Entry 8GSZ (electron microscopy, 3.65 A resolution); this record covers chains A and B.

Chain A (and B):
Name: Stimulator of interferon genes protein
From: Homo sapiens
Notes: chain B of this document is another copy of the same molecule, construct and numbering; everything in this record applies to it too
UniProtKB: Q86WV6 (STING_HUMAN); residue numbers follow UniProt; this construct covers 1-379
Sequence (379 residues; numbered 1 to 379; the number before each row is that of its first residue):
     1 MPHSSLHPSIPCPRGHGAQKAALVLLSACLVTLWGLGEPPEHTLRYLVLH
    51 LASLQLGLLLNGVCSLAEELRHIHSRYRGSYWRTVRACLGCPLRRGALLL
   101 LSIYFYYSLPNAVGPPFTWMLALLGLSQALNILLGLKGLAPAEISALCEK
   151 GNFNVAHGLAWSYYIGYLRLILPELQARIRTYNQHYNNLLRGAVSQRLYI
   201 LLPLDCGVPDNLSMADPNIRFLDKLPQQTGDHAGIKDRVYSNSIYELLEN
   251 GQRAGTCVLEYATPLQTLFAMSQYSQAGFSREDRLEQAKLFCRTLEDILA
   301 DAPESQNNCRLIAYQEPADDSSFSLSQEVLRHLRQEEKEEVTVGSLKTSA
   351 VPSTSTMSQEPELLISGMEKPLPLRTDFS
Unresolved in the structure: 1-2, 39-40, 109-115, 187-190, 228-236, 318-320, 338-379
Construct notes: engineered mutation L147 (Val in Q86WV6)
From the paper describing this entry:
  - conformationally variable residues (domain motion, helix shift): L147, H185
  - disease-associated variants - V147L, V155M, G166E, R284S: increased signaling
  - mutagenesis - A129L: decreased signaling in response to diABZI (compound 3)
  - mutagenesis - A129L: decreased signaling in response to MSA-2
  - mutagenesis - A129L/V147L, A129L/V155M, A129L/G166E, A129L/R284S: decreased signaling

Interface between chain A and chain B:
Residue-residue contacts (174):
  L6(A) - E296(B)
  L6(A) - L311(B)
  L6(A) - A313(B)  hydrophobic
  H7(A) - A313(B)  hydrogen bond (side chain-backbone)
  P8(A) - S75(B)
  S9(A) - S75(B)
  S9(A) - L204(B)
  S9(A) - K289(B)
  S9(A) - Q315(B)  hydrogen bond
  I10(A) - C292(B)  hydrophobic
  I10(A) - R293(B)
  I10(A) - A313(B)  hydrophobic
  P11(A) - S75(B)
  P11(A) - R76(B)
  P11(A) - K289(B)
  P11(A) - R293(B)
  C12(A) - H72(B)  hydrogen bond (backbone-side chain)
  C12(A) - R76(B)  hydrogen bond (backbone-side chain)
  P13(A) - H72(B)
  P13(A) - R293(B)
  R14(A) - E69(B)  salt bridge
  R14(A) - H72(B)
  R14(A) - R76(B)
  G15(A) - E68(B)
  G17(A) - A67(B)
  G17(A) - E68(B)  hydrogen bond (backbone-side chain)
  A18(A) - C64(B)  hydrogen bond (backbone-side chain)
  A18(A) - E68(B)
  Q19(A) - L133(B)
  A21(A) - C64(B)
  A21(A) - A67(B)  hydrophobic
  A22(A) - C64(B)  hydrogen bond (backbone-side chain)
  A22(A) - A129(B)
  A22(A) - I132(B)  hydrophobic
  A22(A) - L133(B)  hydrophobic
  L23(A) - L133(B)  hydrophobic
  L25(A) - G125(B)
  L26(A) - L126(B)  hydrophobic
  L26(A) - A129(B)  hydrophobic
  C29(A) - A122(B)  hydrogen bond (side chain-backbone)
  C29(A) - G125(B)
  C29(A) - L126(B)
  L36(A) - W119(B)
  L36(A) - A122(B)  hydrophobic
  T43(A) - W119(B)
  Y46(A) - W119(B)  hydrophobic
  Y46(A) - L123(B)
  L47(A) - L123(B)  hydrophobic
  L47(A) - L126(B)  hydrophobic
  H50(A) - S127(B)  hydrogen bond
  L51(A) - N131(B)
  L54(A) - N131(B)
  Q55(A) - L136(B)
  C64(A) - A18(B)  hydrogen bond (side chain-backbone)
  C64(A) - A21(B)
  C64(A) - A22(B)  hydrogen bond (side chain-backbone)
  S65(A) - E143(B)  hydrogen bond
  A67(A) - G17(B)
  A67(A) - A21(B)  hydrophobic
  E68(A) - G15(B)
  E68(A) - G17(B)  hydrogen bond (side chain-backbone)
  E68(A) - A18(B)
  E69(A) - R14(B)  salt bridge
  E69(A) - A142(B)
  H72(A) - C12(B)  hydrogen bond (side chain-backbone)
  H72(A) - P13(B)
  H72(A) - R14(B)
  S75(A) - P8(B)
  S75(A) - S9(B)
  S75(A) - P11(B)
  R76(A) - P11(B)
  R76(A) - C12(B)  hydrogen bond (side chain-backbone)
  R76(A) - R14(B)
  R76(A) - E149(B)  salt bridge
  R86(A) - P141(B)
  A87(A) - A140(B)
  A87(A) - P141(B)
  A87(A) - A142(B)  hydrogen bond (backbone-backbone)
  C88(A) - A140(B)
  G90(A) - P141(B)
  R94(A) - L134(B)
  R95(A) - G138(B)  hydrogen bond (side chain-backbone)
  W119(A) - L36(B)
  W119(A) - T43(B)
  W119(A) - Y46(B)  hydrophobic
  A122(A) - C29(B)  hydrogen bond (backbone-side chain)
  A122(A) - L36(B)  hydrophobic
  L123(A) - Y46(B)
  L123(A) - L47(B)  hydrophobic
  G125(A) - L25(B)
  G125(A) - C29(B)
  L126(A) - L26(B)  hydrophobic
  L126(A) - C29(B)
  L126(A) - L47(B)  hydrophobic
  S127(A) - H50(B)  hydrogen bond
  A129(A) - A22(B)
  A129(A) - L26(B)  hydrophobic
  N131(A) - L51(B)
  N131(A) - L54(B)
  I132(A) - A22(B)  hydrophobic
  L133(A) - Q19(B)
  L133(A) - A22(B)  hydrophobic
  L133(A) - L23(B)  hydrophobic
  L134(A) - R94(B)
  L136(A) - Q55(B)
  G138(A) - R95(B)  hydrogen bond (backbone-side chain)
  L139(A) - L139(B)  hydrophobic
  A140(A) - A87(B)
  A140(A) - C88(B)
  P141(A) - R86(B)
  P141(A) - A87(B)
  P141(A) - G90(B)
  A142(A) - E69(B)
  A142(A) - A87(B)  hydrogen bond (backbone-backbone)
  E143(A) - S65(B)  hydrogen bond
  L147(A) - L147(B)  hydrophobic
  C148(A) - H157(B)  hydrogen bond (backbone-side chain)
  E149(A) - R76(B)  salt bridge
  E149(A) - E286(B)
  E149(A) - R293(B)  salt bridge
  G151(A) - H157(B)
  N152(A) - H157(B)
  N152(A) - W161(B)  hydrogen bond
  N152(A) - I298(B)
  F153(A) - W161(B)
  N154(A) - N154(B)
  N154(A) - H157(B)
  V155(A) - H157(B)
  V155(A) - G158(B)
  H157(A) - C148(B)  hydrogen bond (side chain-backbone)
  H157(A) - G151(B)
  H157(A) - N152(B)
  H157(A) - N154(B)
  H157(A) - V155(B)
  G158(A) - V155(B)
  G158(A) - G158(B)
  G158(A) - L159(B)
  L159(A) - G158(B)
  L159(A) - S162(B)
  W161(A) - N152(B)  hydrogen bond
  W161(A) - F153(B)
  W161(A) - M271(B)  hydrophobic
  W161(A) - Y274(B)  hydrophobic
  W161(A) - A277(B)  hydrophobic
  S162(A) - L159(B)
  Y164(A) - Y274(B)  hydrogen bond
  I165(A) - A270(B)  hydrophobic
  R169(A) - Y274(B)
  L204(A) - S9(B)
  A270(A) - I165(B)  hydrophobic
  M271(A) - W161(B)  hydrophobic
  Y274(A) - W161(B)  hydrophobic
  Y274(A) - Y164(B)  hydrogen bond
  Y274(A) - R169(B)
  Y274(A) - A302(B)
  Q276(A) - D301(B)
  A277(A) - W161(B)  hydrophobic
  E286(A) - E149(B)
  K289(A) - S9(B)
  K289(A) - P11(B)
  C292(A) - I10(B)  hydrophobic
  R293(A) - I10(B)
  R293(A) - P11(B)
  R293(A) - P13(B)
  R293(A) - E149(B)  salt bridge
  E296(A) - L6(B)
  I298(A) - N152(B)
  D301(A) - Q276(B)
  A302(A) - Y274(B)
  L311(A) - L6(B)
  A313(A) - L6(B)  hydrophobic
  A313(A) - H7(B)  hydrogen bond (backbone-side chain)
  A313(A) - I10(B)  hydrophobic
  Q315(A) - S9(B)  hydrogen bond
Interface residues without a listed pair, chain A (107 interface residues in all): H16, L30, L60, H74, Y77, L89, L98, L121, L124, Q128, L130, K137, T267, L290, I312
Interface residues without a listed pair, chain B (107 interface residues in all): H16, L30, L60, H74, Y77, L89, L98, L121, L124, Q128, L130, K137, T267, L290, I312

Summary:
The chain A/chain B interface involves 107 residues from each chain; the contacts include 30 hydrogen bonds
and 6 salt bridges. Polar pairs include R14(A)-E69(B), R76(A)-E149(B) and E149(A)-R293(B). From the paper:
V147L, V155M and G166E of chain A, among others, increase signaling; conformational variability at L147(A) and
H185(A); 9 substitutions were tested in all.
Chain A and chain B are both Stimulator of interferon genes protein (Homo sapiens); the structure, Structure
of STING SAVI-related mutant V147L, was determined by electron microscopy together with 8GT6 from the same
study.
